PDB entry 2IT0 | X-ray diffraction, 2.60 A resolution | chains E and C of the 6 polymer chains in the assembly

# Chain E
Molecule: mbtA/mbtB operator strand 1
Sequence (33 nucleotides; each row starts with the number of its first residue):
     1 CCCTGTTAGC ACAGGCTGCC CTAATTTTAG TGG

# Chain C
Molecule: Iron-dependent repressor ideR
From: Mycobacterium tuberculosis
Reference sequence: P0A672 (IDER_MYCTU); numbering as in UniProt (aligned over 1-140)
Amino-acid sequence (157 residues; numbered 1 to 157; the number before each row is that of its first residue):
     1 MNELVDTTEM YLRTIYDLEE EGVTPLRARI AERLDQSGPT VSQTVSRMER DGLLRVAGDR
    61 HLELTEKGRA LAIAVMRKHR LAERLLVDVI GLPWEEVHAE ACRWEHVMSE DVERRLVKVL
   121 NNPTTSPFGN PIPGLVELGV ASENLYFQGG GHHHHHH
Disordered / not traced: 1-2, 140-157
Construct notes: expression tag (141-157)
Bound ions: Ni2+ site 1: Met10, Cys102, Glu105, His106; Ni2+ site 2: His61 (together with acetate ion); Ni2+ site 3: His79, Glu83, His98 (together with acetate ion)

# How chain E and chain C interact
Pairs across the interface (16):
  DA13(E) - Arg47(C)  sugar contact
  DA13(E) - Arg50(C)  salt bridge to the phosphate
  DG14(E) - Thr7(C)  sugar contact
  DG14(E) - Arg47(C)  salt bridge to the phosphate
  DG15(E) - Leu4(C)  phosphate contact
  DG15(E) - Thr7(C)  hydrogen bond to the phosphate
  DG15(E) - Gln36(C)  hydrogen bond to the phosphate
  DG15(E) - Thr40(C)  sugar contact
  DG15(E) - Gln43(C)  base contact
  DC16(E) - Gln36(C)  phosphate contact
  DC16(E) - Ser37(C)  hydrogen bond to the phosphate
  DC16(E) - Thr40(C)  hydrogen bond to the phosphate
  DC16(E) - Gln43(C)  hydrogen bond to the base
  DT17(E) - Ser37(C)  base contact
  DT17(E) - Pro39(C)  base contact
  DG18(E) - Pro39(C)  base contact
Interface residues without a listed pair, chain C (12 interface residues in all): Thr8, Asp35, Thr44

# In short
6 residues of chain E and 12 residues of chain C are in contact, with 5 hydrogen bonds and 2 salt bridges.
Among the polar pairs are DC16(E)-Gln43(C), DG15(E)-Thr7(C) and DG15(E)-Gln36(C). Met10(C), Cys102(C),
Glu105(C) and His106(C) coordinate Ni2+ site 1.
Here chain E is mbtA/mbtB operator strand 1 and chain C is Iron-dependent repressor ideR (Mycobacterium
tuberculosis). Entry 2IT0 (Crystal structure of a two-domain IdeR-DNA complex crystal form II) was determined
by X-ray diffraction together with 2ISY from the same study.
